Entry 4ATZ (X-ray diffraction, 1.95 A resolution); this record covers chains A and D of the 6 polymer chains in the assembly.

== Chain A ==
Molecule: Fiber protein
From: Human adenovirus C serotype 5
Reference sequence: P11818 (SPIKE_ADE05); aligned to UniProt positions 387-577 over residues 391-581 (the alignment contains insertions or deletions, so no single offset holds)
Chain sequence (201 residues; numbered 381 to 581; the number before each row is that of its first residue):
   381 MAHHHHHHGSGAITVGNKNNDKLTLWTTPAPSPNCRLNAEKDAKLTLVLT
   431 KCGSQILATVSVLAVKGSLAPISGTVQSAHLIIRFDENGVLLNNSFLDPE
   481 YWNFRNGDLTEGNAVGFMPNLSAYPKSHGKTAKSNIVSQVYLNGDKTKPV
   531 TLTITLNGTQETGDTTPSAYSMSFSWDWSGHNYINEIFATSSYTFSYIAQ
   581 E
Not modelled in the structure: 381-399
Sequence notes: initiating methionine (381); expression tag (382-390)
Swiss-Prot annotation at these positions:
  - region: N397 to K402 (Spacer)

== Chain D ==
Molecule: Designed ankyrin repeat protein
From: Synthetic construct
Chain sequence (154 residues; each row starts with the number of its first residue):
    13 DLGKKLLEAARAGQDDEVRILMANGADANAYDHYGRTPLHMAAAVGHLEI
    63 VEVLLRNGADVNAVDTNGTTPLHLAASLGHLEIVEVLLKYGADVNAKDAT
   113 GITPLYLAAYWGHLEIVEVLLKHGADVNAQDKFGKTAFDISIDIGNEDLA
   163 EILQ

== Chain A / chain D interface ==
Contacting residue pairs (34):
  G447(A) - N79(D)  hydrogen bond (backbone-side chain)
  S448(A) - N79(D)
  A450(A) - Y46(D)
  A450(A) - T78(D)
  P451(A) - Y46(D)  hydrophobic
  P451(A) - R48(D)
  P451(A) - D77(D)
  P451(A) - T78(D)
  P451(A) - N79(D)  hydrogen bond (backbone-side chain)
  S453(A) - N79(D)
  G454(A) - D110(D)
  G454(A) - I114(D)
  G454(A) - L119(D)
  T455(A) - Y118(D)
  T455(A) - L119(D)
  T455(A) - Y122(D)
  Q457(A) - Y122(D)  hydrogen bond
  Q457(A) - W123(D)
  G560(A) - W123(D)
  H561(A) - W123(D)
  N562(A) - S89(D)  hydrogen bond
  N562(A) - L90(D)
  N562(A) - W123(D)  hydrogen bond
  I564(A) - L86(D)  hydrophobic
  I564(A) - S89(D)
  I564(A) - L90(D)  hydrophobic
  I564(A) - L119(D)  hydrophobic
  N565(A) - R48(D)  hydrogen bond (backbone-side chain)
  N565(A) - H52(D)
  N565(A) - M53(D)
  N565(A) - A56(D)
  N565(A) - L86(D)
  I567(A) - Y46(D)  hydrophobic
  I567(A) - R48(D)
Interface residues without a listed pair, chain A (16 interface residues in all): V445, E566
Interface residues without a listed pair, chain D (18 interface residues in all): T81

== Summary ==
The interface between chain A and chain D involves 16 residues on one side and 18 on the other, with 6
hydrogen bonds. Among the polar pairs are G447(A)-N79(D), P451(A)-N79(D) and Q457(A)-Y122(D).
Here chain A is Fiber protein (Human adenovirus C serotype 5) and chain D is Designed ankyrin repeat protein
(Synthetic construct). Entry 4ATZ (Ad5 knob in complex with a designed ankyrin repeat protein) was determined
by X-ray diffraction.
